Entry 3LOX (X-ray diffraction, 2.65 A resolution); this record covers chains B and D of the 4 polymer chains in the assembly.

# Chain B (and D)
Name: HCV NS4a(21-39) peptide
Notes: chain D of this document is another copy of the same molecule, construct and numbering; everything in this record applies to it too
Chain sequence (23 residues; numbered 19 to 41; the number before each row is that of its first residue):
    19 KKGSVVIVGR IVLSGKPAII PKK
Disordered / not traced: 19 (chain D: 19-20, 37-41)

# Interface between chain B and chain D
Residue-residue contacts (13):
  Gly-33(B) / Ser-32(D)
  Lys-34(B) / Leu-31(D)
  Lys-34(B) / Ser-32(D)
  Lys-34(B) / Gly-33(D)  hydrogen bond (backbone-backbone)
  Pro-35(B) / Val-30(D)
  Pro-35(B) / Leu-31(D)
  Ala-36(B) / Arg-28(D)
  Ala-36(B) / Ile-29(D)
  Ala-36(B) / Val-30(D)  hydrogen bond (backbone-backbone)
  Ile-37(B) / Arg-28(D)
  Ile-37(B) / Ile-29(D)  hydrophobic
  Ile-38(B) / Arg-28(D)  hydrogen bond (backbone-backbone)
  Ile-38(B) / Val-30(D)  hydrophobic

# Overview
The chain B/chain D interface involves 6 residues from each chain; the contacts include 3 hydrogen bonds.
Main-chain hydrogen bonds include Lys-34(B)/Gly-33(D), Ala-36(B)/Val-30(D) and Ile-38(B)/Arg-28(D).
Chain B and chain D are both HCV NS4a(21-39) peptide; the structure, HCV NS3-4a protease domain with a
ketoamide inhibitor derivative of Boceprevir bound, was determined by X-ray diffraction.
